Entry 3SV4 (X-ray diffraction, 1.99 A resolution); this record covers chains A and C of the 3 polymer chains in the assembly.

Chain A:
Protein: DNA polymerase I, thermostable
Source organism: Thermus aquaticus
Notes: EC 2.7.7.7; fragment: Klenow Fragment
UniProtKB: P19821 (DPO1_THEAQ); numbering as in UniProt (aligned over 293-832)
Chain sequence (540 residues; each row starts with the number of its first residue):
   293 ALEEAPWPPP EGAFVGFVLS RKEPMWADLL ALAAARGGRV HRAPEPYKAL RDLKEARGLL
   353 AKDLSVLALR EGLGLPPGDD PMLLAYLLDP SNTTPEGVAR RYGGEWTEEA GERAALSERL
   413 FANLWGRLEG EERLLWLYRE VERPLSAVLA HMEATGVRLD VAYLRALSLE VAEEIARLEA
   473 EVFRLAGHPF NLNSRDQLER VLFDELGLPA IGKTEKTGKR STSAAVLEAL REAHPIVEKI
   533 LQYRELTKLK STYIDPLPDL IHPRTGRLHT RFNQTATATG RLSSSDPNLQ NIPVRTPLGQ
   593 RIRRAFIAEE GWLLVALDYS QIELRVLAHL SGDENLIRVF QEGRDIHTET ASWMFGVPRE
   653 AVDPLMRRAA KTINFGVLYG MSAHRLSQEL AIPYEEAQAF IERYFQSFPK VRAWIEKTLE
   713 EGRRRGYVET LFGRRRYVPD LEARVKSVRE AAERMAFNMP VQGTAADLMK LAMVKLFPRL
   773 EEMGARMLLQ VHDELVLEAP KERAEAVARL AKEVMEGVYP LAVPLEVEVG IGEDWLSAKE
Unresolved in the structure: 647-653

Chain C:
Molecule: 16-nt DNA strand
Sequence (16 nucleotides; numbered 201 to 216; the number before each row is that of its first residue):
   201 AAATGGCGCC GTGGTC
Unresolved in the structure: 201

How chain A and chain C interact:
Residue-residue contacts - 44 pairs, chain A then chain C:
  Asn483(A) with DT212(C), hydrogen bond to the phosphate
  Asn485(A) with DG211(C), phosphate contact; DT212(C), hydrogen bond to the phosphate
  Ser486(A) with DT212(C), hydrogen bond to the phosphate; DG213(C), hydrogen bond to the phosphate
  Asp488(A) with DG213(C), sugar contact
  Gln489(A) with DG213(C), hydrogen bond to the phosphate
  Ser543(A) with DC210(C), sugar contact
  Thr544(A) with DC210(C), sugar contact
  Ala568(A) with DG208(C), phosphate contact
  Thr569(A) with DC207(C), phosphate contact
  Ala570(A) with DG206(C), phosphate contact; DC207(C), hydrogen bond to the phosphate
  Thr571(A) with DG206(C), sugar contact
  Arg573(A) with DG205(C), base contact; DG206(C), hydrogen bond to the base
  Ser575(A) with DC207(C), phosphate contact; DG208(C), hydrogen bond to the phosphate
  Ser576(A) with DG208(C), sugar contact
  Ser577(A) with DG208(C), phosphate contact; DC209(C), phosphate contact
  Asp578(A) with DC209(C), hydrogen bond to the phosphate
  Asn580(A) with DG208(C), hydrogen bond to the sugar; DC209(C), phosphate contact
  Glu615(A) with DA202(C), hydrogen bond to the base
  Arg660(A) with DA202(C), phosphate contact
  Lys663(A) with DA202(C), salt bridge to the phosphate
  Thr664(A) with DA202(C), hydrogen bond to the phosphate; DA203(C), phosphate contact; DT204(C), base contact
  Phe667(A) with DA202(C), stacking on the base; DT204(C), base contact
  Gly668(A) with DT204(C), base contact
  Tyr671(A) with DT204(C), base contact; DG205(C), sugar contact
  Arg728(A) with DG206(C), salt bridge to the phosphate
  Arg746(A) with DT204(C), phosphate contact; DG205(C), salt bridge to the phosphate
  Met747(A) with DG205(C), phosphate contact; DG206(C), phosphate contact
  Asn750(A) with DG205(C), sugar contact
  Gln754(A) with DG205(C), hydrogen bond to the base; DG206(C), hydrogen bond to the sugar
  His784(A) with DG206(C), base contact
Other interface residues (no listed pair), chain A (37 interface residues in all): Lys540, Pro548, Asn565, Pro579, Asn583, Met673, Glu681

Summary:
Chain A and chain C form an interface of 37 and 12 residues respectively; the contacts include 14 hydrogen
bonds, 3 salt bridges and 1 aromatic stacking contact. Among the polar pairs are Arg573(A)-DG206(C),
Glu615(A)-DA202(C) and Gln754(A)-DG205(C).
Here chain A is DNA polymerase I, thermostable (Thermus aquaticus) and chain C is a 16-nt DNA strand. Entry
3SV4 (Crystal structure of the large fragment of DNA polymerase I from Thermus Aquaticus in an open ...) was
determined by X-ray diffraction together with 3SV3, 3SYZ, 3SZ2 and 3RTV from the same study.
